6REB - chains 1 and 5 of the 31 polymer chains in the assembly; structure by electron microscopy, 3.20 A resolution.

[Chain 1]
Name: ATP synthase associated protein ASA1
From: Polytomella sp. Pringsheim 198.80
UniProtKB: Q85JD5 (Q85JD5_9CHLO); numbering as in UniProt (aligned over 1-618)
Amino-acid sequence (618 residues; each row starts with the number of its first residue):
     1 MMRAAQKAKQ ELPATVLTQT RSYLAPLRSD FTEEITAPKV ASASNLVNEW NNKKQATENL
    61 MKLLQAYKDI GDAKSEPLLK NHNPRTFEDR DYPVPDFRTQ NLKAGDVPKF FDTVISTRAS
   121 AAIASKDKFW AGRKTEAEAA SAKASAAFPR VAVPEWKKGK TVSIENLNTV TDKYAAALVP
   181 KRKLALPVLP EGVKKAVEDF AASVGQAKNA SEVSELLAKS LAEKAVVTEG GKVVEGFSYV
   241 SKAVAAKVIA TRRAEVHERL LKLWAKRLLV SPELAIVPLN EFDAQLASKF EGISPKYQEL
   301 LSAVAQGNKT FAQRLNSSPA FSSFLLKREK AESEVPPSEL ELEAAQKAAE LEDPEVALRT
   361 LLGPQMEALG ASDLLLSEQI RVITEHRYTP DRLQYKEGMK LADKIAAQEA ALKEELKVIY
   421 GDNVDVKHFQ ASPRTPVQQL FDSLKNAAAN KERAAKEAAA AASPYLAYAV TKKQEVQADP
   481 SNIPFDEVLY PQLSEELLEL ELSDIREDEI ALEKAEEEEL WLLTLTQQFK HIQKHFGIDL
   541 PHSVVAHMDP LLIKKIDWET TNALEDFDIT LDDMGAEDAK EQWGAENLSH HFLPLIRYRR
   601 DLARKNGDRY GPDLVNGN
Unresolved in the structure: 1-22, 618

[Chain 5]
Name: Mitochondrial F1F0 ATP synthase associated 14 kDa protein
From: Polytomella sp. Pringsheim 198.80
UniProtKB: A0A024FSR7 (A0A024FSR7_9CHLO); numbering as in UniProt (aligned over 1-123)
Amino-acid sequence (123 residues; row label = number of the first residue in the row):
     1 MKLLPESLQQ EAATAAVVAS WVLWHLDTQL LPTIMREHKL HACWAAAAKR YNEKLFKLNP
    61 SYDRVLSLPA VSKNQVLENV FHTAPKAPVE HLEKMVSANS KVYDALNLQS KRVLIWQVKP
   121 ALF

[How chain 1 and chain 5 interact]
Residue-residue contacts (143; chain 1 residue first):
  L79(1) with V80(5), hydrophobic
  H82(1) with N79(5); V80(5); H82(5)
  N83(1) with V76(5)
  P84(1) with V71(5); N79(5)
  R85(1) with P69(5); V71(5), hydrogen bond (side chain-backbone); V76(5)
  E88(1) with P69(5); A70(5), hydrogen bond (side chain-backbone); V71(5)
  R90(1) with S67(5), hydrogen bond (side chain-backbone); L68(5), hydrogen bond (side chain-backbone); P69(5)
  V94(1) with L66(5), hydrophobic
  P95(1) with L66(5)
  D96(1) with D63(5)
  F97(1) with F56(5), hydrophobic; Y62(5), hydrophobic
  R98(1) with F56(5), hydrogen bond (side chain-backbone); K57(5); N59(5), hydrogen bond (side chain-backbone); Y62(5)
  F111(1) with Y62(5); D63(5); L66(5), hydrophobic
  V114(1) with L66(5), hydrophobic
  I115(1) with V65(5); L66(5), hydrophobic; A70(5)
  R118(1) with L66(5), hydrogen bond (side chain-backbone); L68(5); A70(5)
  A119(1) with A70(5)
  A122(1) with V71(5), hydrophobic
  I123(1) with Q75(5)
  K126(1) with N79(5), hydrogen bond
  V151(1) with H91(5); M95(5), hydrophobic
  V153(1) with M95(5), hydrophobic
  P154(1) with N99(5)
  W156(1) with L106(5)
  T161(1) with L106(5); L108(5)
  V162(1) with V102(5); L106(5), hydrogen bond (backbone-backbone); N107(5)
  I164(1) with Y103(5), hydrophobic; N107(5)
  L167(1) with N99(5); Y103(5), hydrophobic
  V170(1) with N99(5)
  Y174(1) with H91(5); L92(5), hydrophobic; M95(5); V96(5), hydrophobic; N99(5)
  A175(1) with L92(5)
  L178(1) with P88(5); V89(5)
  F282(1) with Y62(5), hydrophobic
  D283(1) with Y62(5)
  L286(1) with Y62(5), hydrophobic
  A287(1) with F56(5)
  S288(1) with F56(5)
  K289(1) with E53(5)
  F290(1) with N52(5); E53(5), hydrogen bond (backbone-side chain); F56(5), hydrophobic
  E291(1) with E53(5)
  I293(1) with F56(5), hydrophobic
  E397(1) with S72(5), hydrogen bond; N74(5); Q75(5), hydrogen bond
  K400(1) with N74(5)
  L401(1) with K73(5); L77(5), hydrophobic
  K404(1) with N74(5), hydrogen bond; E78(5), salt bridge
  S463(1) with Y103(5)
  P464(1) with Y103(5)
  Y465(1) with V96(5); N99(5), hydrogen bond; S100(5); Y103(5), hydrophobic
  L466(1) with S100(5)
  K473(1) with L92(5); E93(5), salt bridge
  Q477(1) with V89(5)
  L497(1) with F81(5), hydrophobic
  L500(1) with K73(5), hydrogen bond (backbone-side chain); V76(5), hydrophobic
  E507(1) with P69(5)
  A511(1) with L68(5), hydrophobic
  K514(1) with R64(5), hydrogen bond (backbone-side chain)
  W521(1) with L55(5), hydrophobic
  L522(1) with L55(5), hydrophobic; N59(5)
  L525(1) with Y51(5)
  F529(1) with W44(5), hydrophobic
  F536(1) with E37(5); L40(5), hydrophobic
  H542(1) with T33(5), hydrogen bond (side chain-backbone); R36(5); E37(5)
  V545(1) with L40(5), hydrophobic
  L552(1) with L40(5), hydrophobic
  I553(1) with R36(5)
  I556(1) with M35(5); R36(5); K39(5); L40(5)
  D557(1) with R36(5), salt bridge
  E559(1) with K39(5), salt bridge
  T560(1) with M35(5)
  L564(1) with K39(5)
  E565(1) with M35(5); K39(5)
  D568(1) with H38(5), salt bridge
  K580(1) with A46(5)
  E581(1) with A46(5)
  Q582(1) with R50(5)
  W583(1) with K39(5); C43(5), hydrophobic
  G584(1) with C43(5); A47(5)
  A585(1) with A47(5); R50(5)
  N587(1) with C43(5), hydrogen bond
  L588(1) with C43(5); W44(5), hydrophobic; A47(5), hydrophobic; Y51(5)
  H591(1) with W44(5); Y51(5), hydrogen bond
  F592(1) with Y51(5), hydrophobic; K54(5); L55(5), hydrophobic; L58(5), hydrophobic
  L595(1) with L58(5), hydrophobic
  R599(1) with L58(5), hydrogen bond (side chain-backbone)
Other interface residues (no listed pair), chain 1 (96 interface residues in all): A152, S163, T171, I405, Q408, A469, E501, D504, D508, A515, E518, I532
Other interface residues (no listed pair), chain 5 (63 interface residues in all): L31, P32, H41, A42, K49, P60, D104

[Summary]
96 residues of chain 1 face 63 of chain 5 across their interface; the contacts include 20 hydrogen bonds and 5
salt bridges. Among the polar pairs are K404(1)-E78(5), K473(1)-E93(5) and D557(1)-R36(5).
Chain 1 is ATP synthase associated protein ASA1 and chain 5 is Mitochondrial F1F0 ATP synthase associated 14
kDa protein, both from Polytomella sp. Pringsheim 198.80; the structure, Cryo-EM structure of Polytomella
F-ATP synthase, Rotary substate 3A, composite map, was determined by electron microscopy together with 6RD4,
6RD5, 6RD6, 6RD7, 6RD8, 6RD9 and 46 further entries from the same study.
